PDB entry 6S2B | X-ray diffraction, 1.88 A resolution | chains A and B

# Chain A (and B)
Protein: Fructofuranosidase
Source organism: Schwanniomyces occidentalis
Notes: EC 3.2.1.26; chain B of this document is another copy of the same molecule, construct and numbering; everything in this record applies to it too
UniProtKB: E5D0X5 (E5D0X5_SCHOC); residues 1-535 here = UniProt positions 1-535
Amino-acid sequence (535 residues; row label = number of the first residue in the row):
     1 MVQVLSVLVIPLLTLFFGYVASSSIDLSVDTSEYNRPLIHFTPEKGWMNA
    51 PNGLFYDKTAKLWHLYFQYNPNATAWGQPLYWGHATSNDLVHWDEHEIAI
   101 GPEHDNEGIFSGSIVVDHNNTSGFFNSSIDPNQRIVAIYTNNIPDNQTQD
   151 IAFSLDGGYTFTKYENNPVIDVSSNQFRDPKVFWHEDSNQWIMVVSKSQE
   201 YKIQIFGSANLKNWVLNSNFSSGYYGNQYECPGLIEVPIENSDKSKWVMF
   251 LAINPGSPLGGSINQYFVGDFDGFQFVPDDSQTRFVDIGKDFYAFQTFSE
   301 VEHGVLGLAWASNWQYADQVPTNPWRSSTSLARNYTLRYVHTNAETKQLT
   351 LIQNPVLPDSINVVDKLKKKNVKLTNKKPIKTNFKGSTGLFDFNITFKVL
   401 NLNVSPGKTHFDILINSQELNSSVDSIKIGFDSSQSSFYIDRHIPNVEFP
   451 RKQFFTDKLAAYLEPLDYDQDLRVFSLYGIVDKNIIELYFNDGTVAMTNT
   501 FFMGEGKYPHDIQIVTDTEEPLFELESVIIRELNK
Not modelled in the structure: 1-23
Differences from the reference sequence: conflict Ala-50 (Asp in E5D0X5), Asn-146 (Leu in E5D0X5)
Covalent attachments: N-acetylglucosamine (NAG) linked to Asn-72, Asn-126, Asn-219, Asn-394; glycan linked to Asn-334
Metal / ion sites: Zn2+: His-443 (shared with His-443(B) of chain B)
Small-molecule neighbours: fructosyl-erythritol (KTE; (2S,3R)-4-[(2R,3S,4S,5R)-2,5-bis(hydroxymethyl)-3,4-bis(oxidanyl)oxolan-2-yl]oxybutane-1,2,3-triol): Asn-49, Gln-68, Trp-76, Leu-80, Phe-110, Ser-111, Arg-178, Asp-179, Gln-228, Glu-230, Cys-231, Asn-254, Tyr-293, Trp-314
From the paper describing this entry:
  - binding site for fructosyl-erythritol: Asn-49, Ala-50, Gln-68, Trp-76, Ser-111, Gln-147, Arg-178, Asp-179, Glu-230, Asn-254
  - binding site for fructosyl-erythritol: Gln-228 (from molecular simulation)
  - catalytic residues: Glu-230 (citing earlier work)
  - mutagenesis - N254D: unchanged catalytic activity on fructosyl-erythritol
  - mutagenesis - Q176E (3.4-fold), N254D: decreased catalytic activity on FOS
  - mutagenesis - N254T: increased catalytic activity on fructosyl-erythritol
  - mutagenesis - N254T: increased catalytic activity on FOS
  - mutagenesis - N254T: increased catalytic activity on blastose
  - mutagenesis - Q228E: unchanged catalytic activity on fructosylated mannitol
  - mutagenesis - Q176E: unchanged catalytic activity on fructosyl-mannitol
  - mutagenesis - Q176N, Q176S: decreased catalytic activity on transfructosylate products
  - mutagenesis - N254A, N254E: decreased catalytic activity on fructosyl-erythritol
  - mutagenesis - Q228E: increased catalytic activity on fructosyl-mannitol
  - mutagenesis - Q228T, Q228V: decreased catalytic activity (hydrolytic activity)
  - specificity-determining residues: Gln-228

# How chain A and chain B interact
Contacting residue pairs - 88 pairs, chain A then chain B:
  Gln-199(A) with Asn-343(B), hydrogen bond (backbone-side chain); Ala-344(B); Glu-345(B); Thr-346(B), hydrogen bond (backbone-side chain)
  Tyr-201(A) with Thr-342(B), hydrogen bond; Asn-343(B), hydrogen bond
  Ser-221(A) with Ser-281(B), hydrogen bond (backbone-side chain)
  Ser-222(A) with Ser-281(B), hydrogen bond
  Gly-223(A) with Ser-281(B), hydrogen bond (backbone-backbone); Gln-282(B); Thr-283(B), hydrogen bond (backbone-backbone)
  Tyr-224(A) with Thr-283(B); Phe-285(B), hydrophobic
  Tyr-225(A) with Gln-282(B); Gln-348(B)
  Asn-227(A) with Thr-342(B), hydrogen bond (side chain-backbone); Asn-343(B), hydrogen bond (backbone-side chain); Tyr-462(B), hydrogen bond; Glu-464(B), hydrogen bond
  Pro-255(A) with Tyr-462(B), hydrophobic
  Pro-258(A) with Leu-259(B)
  Leu-259(A) with Pro-258(B)
  Ser-281(A) with Ser-221(B), hydrogen bond (side chain-backbone); Ser-222(B), hydrogen bond; Gly-223(B), hydrogen bond (backbone-backbone)
  Gln-282(A) with Gly-223(B); Tyr-225(B)
  Thr-283(A) with Gly-223(B), hydrogen bond (backbone-backbone); Tyr-224(B); Thr-283(B), hydrogen bond
  Phe-285(A) with Tyr-224(B), hydrophobic
  Trp-314(A) with Gln-435(B)
  Gln-315(A) with Gln-435(B); Ala-460(B)
  Gln-319(A) with Pro-406(B)
  Thr-342(A) with Tyr-201(B), hydrogen bond; Asn-227(B), hydrogen bond (backbone-side chain)
  Asn-343(A) with Gln-199(B), hydrogen bond (side chain-backbone); Tyr-201(B), hydrogen bond; Asn-227(B), hydrogen bond (side chain-backbone)
  Ala-344(A) with Gln-199(B)
  Glu-345(A) with Asn-175(B); Gln-176(B); Gln-199(B), hydrogen bond (backbone-side chain)
  Thr-346(A) with Gln-199(B), hydrogen bond (side chain-backbone)
  Gln-348(A) with Tyr-225(B)
  Pro-406(A) with Gln-319(B); Pro-450(B)
  Gly-407(A) with Pro-450(B)
  His-410(A) with Gln-453(B)
  Asp-432(A) with Arg-451(B); Phe-454(B)
  Ser-434(A) with Arg-451(B)
  Gln-435(A) with Trp-314(B); Gln-315(B); Arg-451(B); Phe-454(B)
  Ser-437(A) with Phe-454(B)
  Tyr-439(A) with Gln-453(B); Phe-454(B), hydrophobic
  His-443(A) with His-443(B)
  Pro-450(A) with Pro-406(B); Gly-407(B)
  Arg-451(A) with Asp-432(B); Ser-434(B); Gln-435(B)
  Lys-452(A) with Lys-458(B), hydrogen bond (backbone-side chain)
  Gln-453(A) with His-410(B); Tyr-439(B), hydrogen bond; Lys-458(B)
  Phe-454(A) with Asp-432(B); Gln-435(B); Ser-437(B); Tyr-439(B), hydrophobic; Ala-460(B), hydrophobic
  Phe-455(A) with Lys-458(B), hydrogen bond (backbone-side chain)
  Thr-456(A) with Lys-458(B)
  Asp-457(A) with Lys-458(B), salt bridge
  Lys-458(A) with Lys-452(B), hydrogen bond (side chain-backbone); Gln-453(B); Phe-455(B), hydrogen bond (side chain-backbone); Thr-456(B); Asp-457(B), salt bridge
  Ala-460(A) with Gln-315(B); Phe-454(B), hydrophobic
  Tyr-462(A) with Asn-227(B), hydrogen bond; Pro-255(B), hydrophobic
  Glu-464(A) with Asn-227(B), hydrogen bond
Interface residues without a listed pair, chain A (51 interface residues in all): Glu-200, Gly-226, Gly-256, Asp-280, Lys-428, Phe-438
Interface residues without a listed pair, chain B (54 interface residues in all): Glu-200, Gly-226, Gly-256, Asp-280, Arg-284, Lys-428, Phe-438

# Summary
The interface between chain A and chain B involves 51 residues on one side and 54 on the other; the contacts
include 31 hydrogen bonds and 2 salt bridges. Polar contacts include Asp-457(A)/Lys-458(B),
Gln-199(A)/Asn-343(B) and Gln-199(A)/Thr-346(B). The paper reports the catalytic residue Glu-230(A); Q176E and
N254D of chain A reduce catalytic activity on FOS; 10 substitutions were tested in all.
Chain A and chain B are both Fructofuranosidase (Schwanniomyces occidentalis); the structure, Structure of
beta-fructofuranosidase from Schwanniomyces occidentalis complexed with fructosyl-erythritol, was determined
by X-ray diffraction together with 6S1T from the same study.
